1CQV - chain A; structure by X-ray diffraction, 2.06 A resolution.

# Chain A
Molecule: Protein (staphylococcal enterotoxin C2)
Organism: Staphylococcus aureus
Reference sequence: P34071 (ENTC2_STAAU); residues 1-239 here correspond to UniProt positions 28-266 (UniProt number = residue number + 27)
Amino-acid sequence (239 residues; each row starts with the number of its first residue):
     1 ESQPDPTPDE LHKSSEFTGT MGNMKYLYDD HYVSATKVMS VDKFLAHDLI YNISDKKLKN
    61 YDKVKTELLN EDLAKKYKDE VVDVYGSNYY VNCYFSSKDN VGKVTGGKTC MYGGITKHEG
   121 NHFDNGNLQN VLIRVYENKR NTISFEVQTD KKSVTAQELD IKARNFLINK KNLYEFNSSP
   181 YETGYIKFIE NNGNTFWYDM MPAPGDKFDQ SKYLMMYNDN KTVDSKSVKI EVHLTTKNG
Unresolved in the structure: 99-105
Cystine bridges: C93-C110
Metal / ion sites: Zn2+: D9, D83, H118, H122
UniProt features mapped onto this chain:
  - binding site (Zn(2+)): D9, H47, E71, E80, D83, H118, E119, H122

# In short
D9, D83, H118 and H122 coordinate Zn2+. From UniProt: 8 Zn2+-binding residues.
Chain A is Protein (staphylococcal enterotoxin C2) (Staphylococcus aureus); the structure, Crystal structure
of staphylococcal enterotoxin C2 at 100K crystallized at ph 5.0, was determined by X-ray diffraction,
deposited together with 1I4P, 1I4Q, 1I4R and 1I4X.
